6H67 - chains A and U of the 17 polymer chains in the assembly; structure by electron microscopy, 3.60 A resolution.

# Chain A
Molecule: DNA-directed RNA polymerase I subunit RPA190
Organism: Saccharomyces cerevisiae (strain ATCC 204508 / S288c)
Notes: EC 2.7.7.6
UniProt: P10964 (RPA1_YEAST); residues 1-1664 here = UniProt positions 1-1664
Amino-acid sequence (1664 residues; each row starts with the number of its first residue):
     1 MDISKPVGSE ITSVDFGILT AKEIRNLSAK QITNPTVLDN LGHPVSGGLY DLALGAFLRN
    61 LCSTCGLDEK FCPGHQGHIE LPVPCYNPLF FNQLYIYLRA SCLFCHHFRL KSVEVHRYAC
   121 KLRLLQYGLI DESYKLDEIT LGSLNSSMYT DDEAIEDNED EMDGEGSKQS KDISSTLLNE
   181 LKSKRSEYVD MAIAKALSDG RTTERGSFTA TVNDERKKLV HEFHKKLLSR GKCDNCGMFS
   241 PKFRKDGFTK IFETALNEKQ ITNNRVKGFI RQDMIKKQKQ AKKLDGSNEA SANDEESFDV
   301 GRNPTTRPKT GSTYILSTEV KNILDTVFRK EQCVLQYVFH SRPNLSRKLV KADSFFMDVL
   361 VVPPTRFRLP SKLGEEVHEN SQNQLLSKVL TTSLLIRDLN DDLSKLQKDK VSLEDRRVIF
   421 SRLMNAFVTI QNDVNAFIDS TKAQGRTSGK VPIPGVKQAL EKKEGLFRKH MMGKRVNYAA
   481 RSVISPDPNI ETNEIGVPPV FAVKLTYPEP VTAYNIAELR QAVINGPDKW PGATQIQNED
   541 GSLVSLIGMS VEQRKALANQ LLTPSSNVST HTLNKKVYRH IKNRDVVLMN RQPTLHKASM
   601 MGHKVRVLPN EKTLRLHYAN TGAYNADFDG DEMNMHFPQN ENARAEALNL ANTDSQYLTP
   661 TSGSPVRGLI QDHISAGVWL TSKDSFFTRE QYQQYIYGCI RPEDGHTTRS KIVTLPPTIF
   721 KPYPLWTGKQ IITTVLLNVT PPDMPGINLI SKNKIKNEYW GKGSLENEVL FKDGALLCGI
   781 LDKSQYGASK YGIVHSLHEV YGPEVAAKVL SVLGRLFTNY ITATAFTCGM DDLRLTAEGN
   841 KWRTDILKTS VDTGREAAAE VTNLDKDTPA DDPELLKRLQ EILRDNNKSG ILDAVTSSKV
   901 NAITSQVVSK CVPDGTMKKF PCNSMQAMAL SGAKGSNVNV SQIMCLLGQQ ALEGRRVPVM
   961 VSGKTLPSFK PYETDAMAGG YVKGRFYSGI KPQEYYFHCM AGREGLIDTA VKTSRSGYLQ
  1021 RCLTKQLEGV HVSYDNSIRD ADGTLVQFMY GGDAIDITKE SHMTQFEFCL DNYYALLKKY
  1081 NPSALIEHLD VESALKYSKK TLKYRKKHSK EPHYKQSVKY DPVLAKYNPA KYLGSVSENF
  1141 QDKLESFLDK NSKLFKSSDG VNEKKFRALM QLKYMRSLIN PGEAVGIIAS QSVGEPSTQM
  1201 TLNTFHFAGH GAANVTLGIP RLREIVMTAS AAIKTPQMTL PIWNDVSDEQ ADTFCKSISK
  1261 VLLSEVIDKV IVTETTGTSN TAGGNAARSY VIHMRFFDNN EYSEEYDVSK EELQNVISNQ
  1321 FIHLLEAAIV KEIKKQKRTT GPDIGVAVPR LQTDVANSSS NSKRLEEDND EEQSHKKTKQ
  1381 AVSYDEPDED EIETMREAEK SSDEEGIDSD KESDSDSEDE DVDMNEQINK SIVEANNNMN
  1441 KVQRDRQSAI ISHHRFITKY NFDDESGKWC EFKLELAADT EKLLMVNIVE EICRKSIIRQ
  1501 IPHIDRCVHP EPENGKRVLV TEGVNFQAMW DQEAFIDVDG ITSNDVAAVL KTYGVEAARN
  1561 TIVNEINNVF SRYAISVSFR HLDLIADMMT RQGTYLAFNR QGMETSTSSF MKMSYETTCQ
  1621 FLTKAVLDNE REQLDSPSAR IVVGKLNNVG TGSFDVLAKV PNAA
Unresolved in the structure: 142-173, 269-311, 373-376, 1209-1212, 1275-1287, 1338-1440, 1663-1664
Metal / ion sites: Zn2+ site 1: Cys-62, Cys-65, Cys-72, His-75; Zn2+ site 2: Cys-102, Cys-105, Cys-233, Cys-236; Mg2+: Asp-627, Asp-629, Asp-631 (shared with 1 residue of chain R)
UniProt features mapped onto this chain:
  - region: Pro-992 to Glu-1004 (Bridging helix)
  - binding site (Zn(2+)): Cys-62, Cys-65, Cys-72, His-75, Cys-102, Cys-105, Cys-233, Cys-236
  - binding site (Mg(2+)): Asp-627, Asp-629, Asp-631
  - modified residue (Phosphoserine): Ser-889, Ser-1636
What the authors report for this chain:
  - binding site for Template DNA: Lys-462, Lys-463, Arg-468, Ser-1014, Arg-1021
  - conformationally variable residues (side-chain flip): Lys-462, Lys-463
  - specificity-determining residues: Arg-1015 (proposed by the authors, not directly observed)

# Chain U
Molecule: Non-template DNA
Sequence (52 nucleotides; each row starts with the number of its first residue):
     1 GCAGCCTAGT TGATCTCATA GCCCATTCCT ACTCAGGAGA AGGAGCAGAG CG
Unresolved in the structure: 1-33, 47-52

# Interface between chain A and chain U
Contacting residue pairs - 5 pairs, chain A then chain U:
  Arg-99(A) / DG42(U)  salt bridge to the phosphate
  His-221(A) / DA41(U)  salt bridge to the phosphate
  Leu-228(A) / DG42(U)  phosphate contact
  Ser-1230(A) / DA38(U)  hydrogen bond to the phosphate
  Gln-1601(A) / DG39(U)  hydrogen bond to the phosphate
Also at the interface, not in a pair above, chain A (7 interface residues in all): Lys-242, Ala-1232
Also at the interface, not in a pair above, chain U (6 interface residues in all): DA40, DG43

# In short
7 residues of chain A and 6 residues of chain U are in contact; the contacts include 2 hydrogen bonds and 2
salt bridges. Polar pairs include Ser-1230(A)/DA38(U), Gln-1601(A)/DG39(U) and Arg-99(A)/DG42(U). From the
paper: a binding site for Template DNA at Lys-462(A), Lys-463(A) and Arg-468(A) among others; the specificity
determinant Arg-1015(A).
Here chain A is DNA-directed RNA polymerase I subunit RPA190 (Saccharomyces cerevisiae (strain ATCC 204508 /
S288c)) and chain U is Non-template DNA. Entry 6H67 (Yeast RNA polymerase I elongation complex stalled by
cyclobutane pyrimidine dimer (CPD)) was determined by electron microscopy together with 6H68 from the same
study.
